4Z42 - chains F and I of the 12 polymer chains in the assembly; structure by X-ray diffraction, 3.01 A resolution.

Chain F (and I):
Name: Urease subunit alpha
Source organism: Yersinia enterocolitica W22703
Notes: EC 3.5.1.5; chain I of this document is another copy of the same molecule, construct and numbering; everything in this record applies to it too
UniProtKB: F4MWM7 (F4MWM7_YEREN); residues 1-572 here = UniProt positions 1-572
Sequence (572 residues; each row starts with the number of its first residue):
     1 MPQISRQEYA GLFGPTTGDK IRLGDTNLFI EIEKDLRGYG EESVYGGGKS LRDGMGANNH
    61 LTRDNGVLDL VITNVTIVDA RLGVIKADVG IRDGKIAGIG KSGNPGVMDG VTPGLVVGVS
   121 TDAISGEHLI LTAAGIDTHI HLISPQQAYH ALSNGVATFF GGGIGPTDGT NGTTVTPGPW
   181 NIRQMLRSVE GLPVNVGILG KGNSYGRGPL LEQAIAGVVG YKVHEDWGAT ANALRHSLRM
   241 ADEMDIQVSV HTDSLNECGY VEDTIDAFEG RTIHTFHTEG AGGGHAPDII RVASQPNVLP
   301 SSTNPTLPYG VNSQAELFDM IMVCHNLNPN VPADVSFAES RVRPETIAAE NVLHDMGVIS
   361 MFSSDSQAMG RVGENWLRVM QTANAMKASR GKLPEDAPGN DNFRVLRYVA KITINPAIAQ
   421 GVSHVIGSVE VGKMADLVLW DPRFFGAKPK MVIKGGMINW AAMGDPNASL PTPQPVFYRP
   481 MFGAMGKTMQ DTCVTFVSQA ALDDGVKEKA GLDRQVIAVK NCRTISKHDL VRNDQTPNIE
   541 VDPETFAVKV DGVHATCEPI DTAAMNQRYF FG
Not modelled in the structure: 1
Ion coordination: Ni2+ site 1: H139, H141, D365; Ni2+ site 2 near H251 (its only coordinating residue here)

Interface between chain F and chain I:
Pairs across the interface (128):
  L12(F) - N328(I)
  Y45(F) - D168(I)
  Y45(F) - G169(I)
  Y45(F) - G172(I)
  Y45(F) - T173(I)
  Y45(F) - D226(I)  hydrogen bond
  Y45(F) - W227(I)  hydrophobic
  Y45(F) - N326(I)  hydrogen bond (backbone-side chain)
  G46(F) - D226(I)
  G46(F) - N326(I)
  G47(F) - D226(I)  hydrogen bond (backbone-side chain)
  K49(F) - N326(I)
  L51(F) - D226(I)
  L51(F) - W227(I)
  R52(F) - D226(I)
  R52(F) - W227(I)
  R52(F) - G228(I)
  R52(F) - E257(I)  salt bridge
  D53(F) - S204(I)
  D53(F) - W227(I)  hydrogen bond (backbone-backbone)
  D53(F) - T230(I)  hydrogen bond
  D53(F) - A233(I)
  N59(F) - S204(I)
  N59(F) - Y205(I)
  N59(F) - G206(I)
  N59(F) - P209(I)
  H60(F) - P209(I)
  L61(F) - G208(I)
  L61(F) - P209(I)
  L61(F) - E212(I)
  T62(F) - P179(I)
  T62(F) - E212(I)  hydrogen bond
  R63(F) - E212(I)
  D69(F) - W180(I)
  D69(F) - N181(I)  hydrogen bond (backbone-side chain)
  L70(F) - T167(I)
  D93(F) - W180(I)
  G94(F) - W180(I)
  G118(F) - K201(I)  hydrogen bond (backbone-side chain)
  V119(F) - P177(I)
  V119(F) - K201(I)  hydrogen bond (backbone-side chain)
  V119(F) - N203(I)
  V119(F) - P209(I)  hydrophobic
  V119(F) - Q213(I)
  S120(F) - P177(I)
  S120(F) - G178(I)
  S120(F) - N181(I)  hydrogen bond (backbone-side chain)
  T121(F) - P177(I)
  T121(F) - K201(I)  hydrogen bond (backbone-side chain)
  T121(F) - W227(I)
  D122(F) - I164(I)
  D122(F) - T167(I)  hydrogen bond
  D122(F) - G169(I)
  D122(F) - T170(I)  hydrogen bond
  D122(F) - V175(I)
  D122(F) - P177(I)
  A123(F) - T167(I)
  A123(F) - D168(I)
  A123(F) - G169(I)  hydrogen bond (backbone-backbone)
  A123(F) - W227(I)
  I124(F) - T167(I)
  S125(F) - D168(I)  hydrogen bond
  K450(F) - P166(I)
  M451(F) - P166(I)
  G455(F) - W180(I)
  G456(F) - W180(I)
  M457(F) - I164(I)  hydrophobic
  M457(F) - W180(I)  hydrophobic
  M457(F) - Q184(I)
  M457(F) - M185(I)  hydrophobic
  I458(F) - P166(I)
  I458(F) - T167(I)
  A461(F) - P166(I)  hydrophobic
  M463(F) - I143(I)  hydrophobic
  M463(F) - S144(I)
  M463(F) - P166(I)  hydrophobic
  M463(F) - Q367(I)  hydrogen bond
  D465(F) - H150(I)  salt bridge
  D465(F) - Q367(I)  hydrogen bond (backbone-side chain)
  P466(F) - Q146(I)
  P466(F) - Q147(I)
  P466(F) - H150(I)
  P466(F) - Q367(I)
  N467(F) - H150(I)
  N467(F) - R371(I)
  N467(F) - V372(I)
  N467(F) - G373(I)  hydrogen bond (side chain-backbone)
  N467(F) - E374(I)
  A468(F) - Q367(I)  hydrogen bond (backbone-backbone)
  A468(F) - G370(I)
  S469(F) - M320(I)
  S469(F) - Q367(I)
  S469(F) - A368(I)  hydrogen bond (backbone-backbone)
  S469(F) - M369(I)  hydrogen bond (backbone-backbone)
  S469(F) - G370(I)
  L470(F) - V323(I)  hydrophobic
  L470(F) - C324(I)
  L470(F) - Q367(I)
  P471(F) - N171(I)
  P471(F) - Q367(I)
  R479(F) - Q146(I)
  P480(F) - P145(I)
  P480(F) - Q146(I)  hydrogen bond (backbone-side chain)
  M481(F) - I143(I)
  M481(F) - S144(I)
  M481(F) - P145(I)
  M481(F) - P166(I)
  F482(F) - L142(I)
  F482(F) - I143(I)
  F482(F) - S144(I)
  F482(F) - P145(I)
  F482(F) - I164(I)
  F482(F) - M185(I)  hydrophobic
  F482(F) - S188(I)
  M485(F) - P145(I)  hydrophobic
  M485(F) - S188(I)
  M485(F) - G191(I)
  G486(F) - R187(I)
  G486(F) - S188(I)
  G486(F) - G191(I)
  K487(F) - R187(I)  hydrogen bond (backbone-backbone)
  K487(F) - G511(I)
  K487(F) - D513(I)  salt bridge
  T488(F) - Q184(I)  hydrogen bond (side chain-backbone)
  T488(F) - R187(I)
  T488(F) - S188(I)  hydrogen bond (side chain-backbone)
  D491(F) - Q184(I)
  D491(F) - R187(I)  salt bridge
Interface residues without a listed pair, chain F (51 interface residues in all): G11, G48
Interface residues without a listed pair, chain I (64 interface residues in all): Y149, G165, E190, L192, E225, L255, H325

Overview:
51 residues of chain F face 64 of chain I across their interface, with 25 hydrogen bonds and 4 salt bridges.
Polar pairs include R52(F)-E257(I), D465(F)-H150(I) and K487(F)-D513(I). H139(F), H141(F) and D365(F) form the
Ni2+ site 1.
Chain F and chain I are both Urease subunit alpha (Yersinia enterocolitica W22703); the structure, Crystal
structure of urease from Yersinia enterocolitica, was determined by X-ray diffraction.
